7NI5 - chains A and B; structure by electron microscopy, 2.78 A resolution.

Chain A (and B):
Molecule: Serine-protein kinase ATM
Organism: Homo sapiens
Notes: EC 2.7.11.1; chain B of this document is another copy of the same molecule, construct and numbering; everything in this record applies to it too
UniProt: Q13315 (ATM_HUMAN); residue numbers follow UniProt; this construct covers 1-3056
Sequence (3086 residues; numbered -29 to 3056; the number before each row is that of its first residue; numbers below 1 keep their minus sign (Met-29 is residue -29)):
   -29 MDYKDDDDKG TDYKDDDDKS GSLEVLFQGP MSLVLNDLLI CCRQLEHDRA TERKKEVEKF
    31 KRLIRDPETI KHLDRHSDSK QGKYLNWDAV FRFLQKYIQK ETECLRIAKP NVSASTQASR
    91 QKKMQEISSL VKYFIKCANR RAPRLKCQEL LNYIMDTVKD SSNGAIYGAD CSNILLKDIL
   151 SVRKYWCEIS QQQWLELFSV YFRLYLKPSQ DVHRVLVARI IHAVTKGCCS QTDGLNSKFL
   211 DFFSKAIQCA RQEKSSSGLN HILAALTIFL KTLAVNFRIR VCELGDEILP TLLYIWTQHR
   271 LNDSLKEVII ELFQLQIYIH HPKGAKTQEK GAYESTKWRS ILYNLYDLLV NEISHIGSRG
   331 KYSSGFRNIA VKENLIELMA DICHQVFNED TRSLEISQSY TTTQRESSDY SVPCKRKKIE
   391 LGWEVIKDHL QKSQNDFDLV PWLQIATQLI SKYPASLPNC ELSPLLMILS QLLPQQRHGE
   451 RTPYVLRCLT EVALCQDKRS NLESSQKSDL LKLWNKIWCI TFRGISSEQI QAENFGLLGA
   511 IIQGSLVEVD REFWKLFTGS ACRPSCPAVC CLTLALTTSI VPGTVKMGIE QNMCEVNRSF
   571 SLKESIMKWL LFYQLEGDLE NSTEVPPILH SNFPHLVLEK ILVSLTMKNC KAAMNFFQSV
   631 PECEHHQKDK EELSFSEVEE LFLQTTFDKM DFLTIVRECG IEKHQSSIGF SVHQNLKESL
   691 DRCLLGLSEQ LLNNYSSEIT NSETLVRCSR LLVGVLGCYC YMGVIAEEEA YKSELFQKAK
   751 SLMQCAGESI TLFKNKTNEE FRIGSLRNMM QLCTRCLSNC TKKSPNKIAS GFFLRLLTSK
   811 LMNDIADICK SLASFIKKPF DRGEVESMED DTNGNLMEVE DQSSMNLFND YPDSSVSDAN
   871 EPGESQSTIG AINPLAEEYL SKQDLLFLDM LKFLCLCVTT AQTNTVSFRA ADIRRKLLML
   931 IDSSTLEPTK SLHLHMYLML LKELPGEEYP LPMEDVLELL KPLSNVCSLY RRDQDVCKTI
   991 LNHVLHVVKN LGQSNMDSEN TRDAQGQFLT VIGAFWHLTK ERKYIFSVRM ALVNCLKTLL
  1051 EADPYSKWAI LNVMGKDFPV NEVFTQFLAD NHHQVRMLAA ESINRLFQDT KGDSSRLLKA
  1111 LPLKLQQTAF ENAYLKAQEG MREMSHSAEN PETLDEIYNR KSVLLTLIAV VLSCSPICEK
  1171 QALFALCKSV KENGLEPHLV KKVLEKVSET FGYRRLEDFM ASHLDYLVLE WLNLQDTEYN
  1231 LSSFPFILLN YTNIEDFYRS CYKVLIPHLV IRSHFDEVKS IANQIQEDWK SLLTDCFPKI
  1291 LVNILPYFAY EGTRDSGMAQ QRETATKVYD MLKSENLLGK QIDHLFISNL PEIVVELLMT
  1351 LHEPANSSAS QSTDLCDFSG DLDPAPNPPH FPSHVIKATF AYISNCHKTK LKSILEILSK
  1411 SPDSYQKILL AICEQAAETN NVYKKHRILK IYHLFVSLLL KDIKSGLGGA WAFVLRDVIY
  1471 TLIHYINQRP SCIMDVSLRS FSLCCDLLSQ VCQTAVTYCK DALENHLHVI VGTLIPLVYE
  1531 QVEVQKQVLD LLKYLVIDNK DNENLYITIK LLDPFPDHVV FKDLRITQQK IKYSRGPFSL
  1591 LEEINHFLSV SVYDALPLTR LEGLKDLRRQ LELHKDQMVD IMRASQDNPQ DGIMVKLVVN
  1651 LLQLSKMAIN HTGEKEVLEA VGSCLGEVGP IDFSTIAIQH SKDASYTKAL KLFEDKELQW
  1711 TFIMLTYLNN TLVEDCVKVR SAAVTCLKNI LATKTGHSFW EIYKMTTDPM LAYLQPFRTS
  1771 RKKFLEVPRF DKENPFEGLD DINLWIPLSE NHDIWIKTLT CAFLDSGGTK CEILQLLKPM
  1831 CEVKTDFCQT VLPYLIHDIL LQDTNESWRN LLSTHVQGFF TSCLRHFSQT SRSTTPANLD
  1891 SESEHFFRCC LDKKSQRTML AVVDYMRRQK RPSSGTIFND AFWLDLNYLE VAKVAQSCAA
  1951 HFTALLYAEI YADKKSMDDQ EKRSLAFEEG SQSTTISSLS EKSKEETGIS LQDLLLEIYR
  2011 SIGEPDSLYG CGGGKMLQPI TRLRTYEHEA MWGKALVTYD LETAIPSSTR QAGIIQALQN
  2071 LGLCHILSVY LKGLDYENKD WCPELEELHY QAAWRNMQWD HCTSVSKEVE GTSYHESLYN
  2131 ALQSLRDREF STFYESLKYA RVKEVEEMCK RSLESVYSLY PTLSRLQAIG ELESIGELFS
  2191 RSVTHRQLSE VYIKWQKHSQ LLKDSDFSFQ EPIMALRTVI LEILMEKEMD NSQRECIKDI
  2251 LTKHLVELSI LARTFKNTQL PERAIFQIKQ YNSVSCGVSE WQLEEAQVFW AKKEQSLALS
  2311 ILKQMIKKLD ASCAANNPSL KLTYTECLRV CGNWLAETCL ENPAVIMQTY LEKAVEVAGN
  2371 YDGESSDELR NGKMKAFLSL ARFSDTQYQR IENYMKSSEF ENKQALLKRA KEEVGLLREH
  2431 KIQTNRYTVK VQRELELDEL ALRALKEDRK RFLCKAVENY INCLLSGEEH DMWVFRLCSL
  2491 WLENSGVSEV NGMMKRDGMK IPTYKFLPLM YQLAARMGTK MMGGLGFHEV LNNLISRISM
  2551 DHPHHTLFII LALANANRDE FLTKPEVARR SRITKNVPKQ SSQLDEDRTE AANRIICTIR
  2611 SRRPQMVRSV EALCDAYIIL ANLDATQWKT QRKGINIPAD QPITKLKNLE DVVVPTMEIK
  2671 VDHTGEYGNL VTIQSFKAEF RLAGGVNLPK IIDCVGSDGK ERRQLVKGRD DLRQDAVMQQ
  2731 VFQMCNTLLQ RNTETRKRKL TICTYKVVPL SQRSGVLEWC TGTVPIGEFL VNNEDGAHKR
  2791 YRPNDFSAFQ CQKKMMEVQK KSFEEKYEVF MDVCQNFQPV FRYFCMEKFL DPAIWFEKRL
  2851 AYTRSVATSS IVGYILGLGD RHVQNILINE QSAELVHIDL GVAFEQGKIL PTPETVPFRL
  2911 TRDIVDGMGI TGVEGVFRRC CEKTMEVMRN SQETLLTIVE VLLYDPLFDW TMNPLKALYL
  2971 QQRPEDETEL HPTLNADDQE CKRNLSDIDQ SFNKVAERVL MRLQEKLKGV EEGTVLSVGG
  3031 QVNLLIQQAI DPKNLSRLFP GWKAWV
Not modelled in the structure: -29 to 2, 78-83, 358-388, 555-569, 585-593, 665-675, 829-878, 1101-1106, 1355-1370, 1397-1403, 1877-1894, 1973-1985, 2113-2120, 2369-2375, 2420-2441, 2575-2591, 2973-2999 (chain B: -29 to 2, 78-83, 358-389, 555-569, 585-593, 665-675, 829-878, 1101-1106, 1355-1370, 1397-1403, 1877-1894, 1973-1985, 2113-2120, 2369-2375, 2420-2441, 2575-2591, 2973-2999)
Construct notes: initiating methionine (-29); expression tag (-28 to 0)
Metal / ion sites: Zn2+ site 1: Cys633, His636, Cys790; Zn2+ site 2: His1876, His1895, Cys1899, Cys1900
Residues lining bound ligands: UF8 (2-morpholin-4-yl-6-thianthren-1-yl-pyran-4-one): Ala2693, Gly2694, Gly2695, Pro2699, Leu2715, Lys2717, Asp2725, Tyr2755, Leu2767, Glu2768, Trp2769, Cys2770, Thr2773, Val2774, Pro2775, Leu2877, Ile2888, Asp2889

Chain A / chain B interface:
Residue-residue contacts (98; chain A residue first):
  Met2026(A) with Ser2306(B); Leu2307(B)
  Leu2027(A) with Ile2311(B), hydrophobic
  Arg2032(A) with Glu2272(B), salt bridge; Phe2299(B)
  Tyr2036(A) with Glu2304(B), hydrogen bond
  Lys2044(A) with Lys2302(B), hydrogen bond (side chain-backbone); Glu2304(B), salt bridge
  Leu2046(A) with Leu2073(B)
  Val2047(A) with Leu2073(B), hydrophobic; Gln2269(B); Glu2272(B)
  Thr2048(A) with Glu2272(B), hydrogen bond
  Asp2050(A) with Gly2072(B); Leu2073(B); Cys2074(B), hydrogen bond (side chain-backbone); His2075(B), salt bridge; Ile2076(B), hydrogen bond (side chain-backbone); Arg2273(B), salt bridge
  Leu2051(A) with Glu2272(B); Arg2273(B); Phe2276(B)
  Glu2052(A) with Phe2276(B)
  Arg2060(A) with His2075(B)
  Gly2072(A) with Asp2050(B)
  Leu2073(A) with Leu2046(B), hydrophobic; Val2047(B), hydrophobic; Asp2050(B)
  Cys2074(A) with Asp2050(B), hydrogen bond (backbone-side chain)
  His2075(A) with Asp2050(B), salt bridge; Arg2060(B)
  Ile2076(A) with Leu2046(B), hydrophobic; Asp2050(B), hydrogen bond (backbone-side chain)
  Val2079(A) with Tyr2080(B); Gly2083(B); Leu2084(B)
  Tyr2080(A) with His2075(B); Val2079(B)
  Gly2083(A) with Val2079(B); Gly2083(B)
  Leu2084(A) with Val2079(B)
  Tyr2086(A) with Lys2082(B), hydrogen bond (side chain-backbone); Tyr2086(B)
  Gln2269(A) with Val2047(B)
  Glu2272(A) with Arg2032(B), salt bridge; Val2047(B); Thr2048(B), hydrogen bond; Leu2051(B)
  Arg2273(A) with Asp2050(B), salt bridge; Leu2051(B)
  Phe2276(A) with Leu2051(B); Glu2052(B)
  Phe2299(A) with Arg2032(B)
  Lys2302(A) with Lys2044(B), hydrogen bond (backbone-side chain)
  Glu2304(A) with Tyr2036(B), hydrogen bond; Lys2044(B), salt bridge
  Leu2307(A) with Met2026(B), hydrophobic; Arg2032(B)
  Ser2310(A) with Leu2027(B)
  Ile2311(A) with Leu2027(B), hydrophobic
  Thr2348(A) with Asn3033(B)
  Cys2349(A) with Asn3033(B); Leu3034(B), hydrophobic; Gln3037(B)
  Leu2350(A) with Asn3033(B)
  Glu2351(A) with Gln3037(B)
  Asn2352(A) with Gln3037(B), hydrogen bond (backbone-side chain)
  Arg2400(A) with Glu3022(B), salt bridge
  Ser2408(A) with Arg3008(B)
  Glu2409(A) with Lys2898(B)
  Lys2413(A) with Ile2899(B); Leu2900(B); Pro2903(B)
  Leu2416(A) with Ile2899(B), hydrophobic; Met2962(B)
  Arg2443(A) with Gln2972(B), hydrogen bond (side chain-backbone)
  Glu2444(A) with Pro2901(B)
  Leu2447(A) with Gln2809(B); Thr2902(B)
  Gln2809(A) with Leu2447(B)
  Lys2898(A) with Glu2409(B)
  Ile2899(A) with Lys2413(B); Leu2416(B), hydrophobic
  Pro2903(A) with Lys2413(B)
  Met2962(A) with Leu2416(B)
  Gln2972(A) with Arg2443(B)
  Arg3008(A) with Ser2408(B), hydrogen bond
  Lys3018(A) with Gly3023(B)
  Glu3022(A) with Arg2400(B), salt bridge
  Gly3023(A) with Lys3018(B), hydrogen bond (backbone-side chain)
  Asn3033(A) with Thr2348(B); Cys2349(B); Leu2350(B)
  Leu3034(A) with Cys2349(B)
  Gln3037(A) with Cys2349(B); Glu2351(B); Asn2352(B), hydrogen bond (side chain-backbone)
  Asp3041(A) with Asn2352(B), hydrogen bond
Other interface residues (no listed pair), chain A (81 interface residues in all): Thr2053, Ile2064, Leu2071, Lys2082, Ser2306, Asn2412, Arg2419, Ala2451, Ala2454, Lys2810, Lys2811, Leu2900, Pro2901, Thr2902, Arg2928, Asn2963, Pro2964, Ala2967, Val3005, Leu3026, Gly3030, Arg3047
Other interface residues (no listed pair), chain B (84 interface residues in all): Thr2053, Ile2064, Leu2071, Asp2085, Glu2087, Gln2314, Ser2407, Asn2412, Arg2419, Glu2444, Leu2450, Ala2451, Lys2810, Phe2813, Glu2895, Arg2928, Asn2963, Pro2964, Ala2967, Val3005, Leu3026, Gly3030, Asp3041

In short:
Chain A and chain B form an interface of 81 and 84 residues respectively, with 17 hydrogen bonds and 10 salt
bridges. Polar pairs include Arg2032(A)-Glu2272(B), Lys2044(A)-Glu2304(B) and Asp2050(A)-His2075(B). Chain A
binds compound UF8. The Zn2+ site 1 is built by Cys633(A), His636(A) and Cys790(A).
Chain A and chain B are both Serine-protein kinase ATM (Homo sapiens); the structure, Human ATM kinase with
bound inhibitor KU-55933, was determined by electron microscopy, deposited together with 7NI4 and 7NI6.
